Entry 9ER9 (X-ray diffraction, 1.40 A resolution); this record covers chains S and M of the 4 polymer chains in the assembly.

# Chain S
Molecule: Hydrogenase-1 small chain
Organism: Escherichia coli
Notes: EC 1.12.99.6
UniProtKB: P69739 (MBHS_ECOLI); residues 1-271 here correspond to UniProt positions 46-316 (UniProt number = residue number + 45)
Amino-acid sequence (279 residues; numbered 1 to 279; the number before each row is that of its first residue):
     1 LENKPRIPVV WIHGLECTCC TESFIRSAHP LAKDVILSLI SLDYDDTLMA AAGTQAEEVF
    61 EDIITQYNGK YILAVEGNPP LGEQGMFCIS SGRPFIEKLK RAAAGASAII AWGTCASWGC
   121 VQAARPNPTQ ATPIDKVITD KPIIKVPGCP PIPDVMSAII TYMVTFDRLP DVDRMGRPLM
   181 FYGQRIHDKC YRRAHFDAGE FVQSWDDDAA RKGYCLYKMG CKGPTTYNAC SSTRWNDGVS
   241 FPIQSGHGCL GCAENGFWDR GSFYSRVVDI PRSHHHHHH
Disordered / not traced: 1-3, 267-279
Construct notes: expression tag (272-279)
Ion coordination: fe4-s3 cluster Fe: Cys17, Cys19, Cys20, Cys115, Cys120, Cys149; 4Fe-4S cluster Fe: His187, Cys190, Cys215, Cys221; 3Fe-4S cluster Fe: Cys230, Cys249, Cys252
Ligand contacts:
  - 3Fe-4S cluster (F3S): Ile186, Thr226, Asn228, Cys230, Trp235, Phe241, Pro242, Cys249, Leu250, Gly251, Cys252, Ala253
  - fe4-s3 cluster (SF3): Glu16, Cys17, Thr18, Cys19, Cys20, Glu76, Gly113, Thr114, Cys115, Cys120, Gly148, Cys149, Pro150
  - 4Fe-4S cluster (SF4): Ile186, His187, Cys190, Arg192, Arg193, Phe196, Cys215, Leu216, Tyr217, Cys221, Gly223, Pro224, Ile243
UniProt features mapped onto this chain:
  - binding site ([4Fe-4S] cluster): Cys17, Cys20, Cys115, Cys149, His187, Cys190, Cys215, Cys221
  - binding site ([3Fe-4S] cluster): Cys230, Cys249, Cys252

# Chain M
Molecule: Hydrogenase-1 large chain
Organism: Escherichia coli
Notes: EC 1.12.99.6
UniProtKB: P0ACD8 (MBHL_ECOLI); numbering as in UniProt (aligned over 1-582)
Amino-acid sequence (582 residues; numbered 1 to 582; the number before each row is that of its first residue):
     1 MSTQYETQGY TINNAGRRLV VDPITRIEGH MRCEVNINDQ NVITNAVSCG TMFRGLEIIL
    61 QGRDPRDAWA FVERICGVCT GVHALASVYA IEDAIGIKVP DNANIIRNIM LATLWCHDHL
   121 VHFYQLAGMD WIDVLDALKA DPRKTSELAQ SLSSWPKSSP GYFFDVQNRL KKFVEGGQLG
   181 IFRNGYWGHP QYKLPPEANL MGFAHYLEAL DFQREIVKIH AVFGGKNPHP NWIVGGMPCA
   241 INIDESGAVG AVNMERLNLV QSIITRTADF INNVMIPDAL AIGQFNKPWS EIGTGLSDKC
   301 VLSYGAFPDI ANDFGEKSLL MPGGAVINGD FNNVLPVDLV DPQQVQEFVD HAWYRYPNDQ
   361 VGRHPFDGIT DPWYNPGDVK GSDTNIQQLN EQERYSWIKA PRWRGNAMEV GPLARTLIAY
   421 HKGDAATVES VDRMMSALNL PLSGIQSTLG RILCRAHEAQ WAAGKLQYFF DKLMTNLKNG
   481 NLATASTEKW EPATWPTECR GVGFTEAPRG ALGHWAAIRD GKIDLYQCVV PTTWNASPRD
   541 PKGQIGAYEA ALMNTKMAIP EQPLEILRTL HSFDPCLACS TH
Disordered / not traced: 1
Ion coordination: Mg2+: Glu57, Cys528; Ni2+: Cys76, Cys79, Cys576, Cys579; carbonmonoxide-(dicyano) iron Fe: Cys79, Cys579
Ligand contacts:
  - A1H6N (2-[[2-[2-[2-[bis(2-hydroxy-2-oxoethyl)amino]phenoxy]ethoxy]phenyl]-(2-hydroxy-2-oxoethyl)amino]ethanoic acid), molecule 1: Pro142, Arg143, Pro160, Gly161, Phe164
  - A1H6N, molecule 2: Gln150, Ser151, Leu152, Ser153, Ser154
  - carbonmonoxide-(dicyano) iron (FCO): Cys79, Val82, His83, Ala507, Pro508, Arg509, Leu512, Val530, Pro531, Thr532, Cys576, Cys579
UniProt features mapped onto this chain:
  - binding site (Ni(2+)): Cys76, Cys79, Cys576, Cys579

# How chain S and chain M interact
Residue-residue contacts - 35 pairs, chain S then chain M:
  His29(S) - Glu255(M)  salt bridge
  His29(S) - Asn258(M)
  His29(S) - Leu259(M)
  His29(S) - Ser262(M)
  Pro30(S) - Asn258(M)
  Asp154(S) - Glu255(M)
  Ala158(S) - Met254(M)
  Ala158(S) - Glu255(M)
  Ala158(S) - Asn258(M)
  Thr161(S) - Met254(M)
  Thr161(S) - Asn258(M)  hydrogen bond
  Tyr162(S) - Ile243(M)  hydrophobic
  Tyr162(S) - Asp244(M)  hydrogen bond
  Thr165(S) - Lys478(M)
  Phe166(S) - Met254(M)  hydrophobic
  Phe166(S) - Met474(M)  hydrophobic
  Phe166(S) - Leu477(M)
  Phe166(S) - Lys478(M)
  Pro170(S) - Asp244(M)
  Asp171(S) - Asp244(M)  hydrogen bond (backbone-side chain)
  Leu179(S) - Glu245(M)
  Leu179(S) - Ser246(M)
  Met180(S) - Ile243(M)
  Met180(S) - Asp244(M)
  Met180(S) - Glu245(M)
  Met180(S) - Ala248(M)
  Met180(S) - Val249(M)
  Phe181(S) - Glu255(M)
  Gly183(S) - Ser246(M)  hydrogen bond (backbone-side chain)
  Gln184(S) - Gly247(M)
  Gln184(S) - Val249(M)
  Lys189(S) - Gly250(M)
  Ala229(S) - Val249(M)  hydrophobic
  Ser232(S) - Val249(M)
  Thr233(S) - Glu255(M)
Other interface residues (no listed pair), chain S (21 interface residues in all): Ala28, Ser157
Other interface residues (no listed pair), chain M (17 interface residues in all): Asn253

# Overview
Chain S and chain M form an interface of 21 and 17 residues respectively, with 4 hydrogen bonds and 1 salt
bridge. Among the polar pairs are His29(S)-Glu255(M), Thr161(S)-Asn258(M) and Tyr162(S)-Asp244(M). Bound to
chain S: 4Fe-4S cluster, 3Fe-4S cluster and fe4-s3 cluster.
Here chain S is Hydrogenase-1 small chain and chain M is Hydrogenase-1 large chain, both from Escherichia
coli. Entry 9ER9 (Hydrogenase-1 Ni-R state) was determined by X-ray diffraction.
